Entry 7KXC (X-ray diffraction, 1.51 A resolution); this record covers chains A and B.

== Chain A ==
Molecule: Tryptophan synthase alpha chain
Organism: Salmonella enterica subsp. enterica serovar Typhimurium
Notes: EC 4.2.1.20
UniProt: A0A0D6FWC1 (A0A0D6FWC1_SALTM); residues 1-268 here = UniProt positions 1-268
Sequence (268 residues; each row starts with the number of its first residue):
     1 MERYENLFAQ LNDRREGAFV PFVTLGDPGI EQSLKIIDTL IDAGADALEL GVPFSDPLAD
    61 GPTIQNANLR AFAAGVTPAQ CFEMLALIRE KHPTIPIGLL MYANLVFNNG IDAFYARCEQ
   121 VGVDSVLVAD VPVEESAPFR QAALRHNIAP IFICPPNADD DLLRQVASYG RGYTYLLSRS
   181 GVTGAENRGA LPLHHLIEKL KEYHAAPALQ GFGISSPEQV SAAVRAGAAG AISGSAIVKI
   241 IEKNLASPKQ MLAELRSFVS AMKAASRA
Disordered / not traced: 1
Small-molecule neighbours: F9F (2-({[4-(trifluoromethoxy)phenyl]sulfonyl}amino)ethyl dihydrogen phosphate): Phe-22, Glu-49, Ala-59, Asp-60, Ile-64, Leu-100, Leu-127, Ala-129, Ile-153, Tyr-175, Leu-177, Arg-179, Thr-183, Gly-184, Ala-185, Phe-212, Gly-213, Ile-214, Ile-232, Ser-233, Gly-234, Ser-235

== Chain B ==
Molecule: Tryptophan synthase beta chain
Organism: Salmonella enterica subsp. enterica serovar Typhimurium
Notes: EC 4.2.1.20
UniProt: P0A2K1 (TRPB_SALTY); residues 1-397 here = UniProt positions 1-397
Sequence (397 residues; each row starts with the number of its first residue):
     1 MTTLLNPYFG EFGGMYVPQI LMPALNQLEE AFVSAQKDPE FQAQFADLLK NYAGRPTALT
    61 KCQNITAGTR TTLYLKREDL LHGGAHKTNQ VLGQALLAKR MGKSEIIAET GAGQHGVASA
   121 LASALLGLKC RIYMGAKDVE RQSPNVFRMR LMGAEVIPVH SGSATLKDAC NEALRDWSGS
   181 YETAHYMLGT AAGPHPYPTI VREFQRMIGE ETKAQILDKE GRLPDAVIAC VGGGSNAIGM
   241 FADFINDTSV GLIGVEPGGH GIETGEHGAP LKHGRVGIYF GMKAPMMQTA DGQIEESYSI
   301 SAGLDFPSVG PQHAYLNSIG RADYVSITDD EALEAFKTLC RHEGIIPALE SSHALAHALK
   361 MMREQPEKEQ LLVVNLSGRG DKDIFTVHDI LKARGEI
Disordered / not traced: 1, 395-397
Curated features (UniProtKB/Swiss-Prot):
  - modified residue: Lys-87 (N6-(pyridoxal phosphate)lysine)
Metal / ion sites: Na+: Gly-232, Phe-306, Ser-308
Small-molecule neighbours:
  - 0JO (2-{[(E)-{3-hydroxy-2-methyl-5-[(phosphonooxy)methyl]pyridin-4-yl}methylidene]amino}prop-2-enoic acid): Ala-85, His-86, Lys-87, Glu-109, Thr-110, Gly-111, Ala-112, Gly-113, Gln-114, His-115, Leu-166, Gly-189, Thr-190, Cys-230, Val-231, Gly-232, Gly-233, Gly-234, Ser-235, Asn-236, Ala-237, Ala-302, Gly-303, Leu-304, Ala-348, Glu-350, Ser-351, Ser-377, Gly-378
  - benzimidazole (BZI), molecule 1: Thr-3, Leu-4, Leu-5, Asn-6, Pro-7
  - benzimidazole (BZI), molecule 2: Lys-87, Glu-109, His-115, Leu-166, Cys-170, Gly-189, Thr-190, Gly-232, Gly-233, Gly-303, Phe-306

== Chain A / chain B interface ==
Pairs across the interface - 66 pairs, chain A then chain B:
  Pro-53(A) / Gln-293(B)  hydrogen bond (backbone-side chain)
  Phe-54(A) / Gly-292(B)
  Phe-54(A) / Gln-293(B)
  Phe-54(A) / Ile-294(B)  hydrophobic
  Ser-55(A) / Gln-293(B)  hydrogen bond (backbone-side chain)
  Ser-55(A) / Ile-294(B)  hydrogen bond (side chain-backbone)
  Asp-56(A) / Lys-167(B)  salt bridge
  Asp-56(A) / Asn-171(B)  hydrogen bond
  Asp-56(A) / Tyr-279(B)
  Asp-56(A) / Ile-294(B)
  Pro-57(A) / Arg-175(B)  hydrogen bond (backbone-side chain)
  Leu-58(A) / Asn-171(B)
  Leu-58(A) / Leu-174(B)  hydrophobic
  Leu-58(A) / Arg-175(B)
  Asp-60(A) / Arg-175(B)  hydrogen bond (backbone-side chain)
  Gln-65(A) / Arg-175(B)
  Phe-72(A) / Gln-293(B)
  Thr-77(A) / Asp-291(B)
  Pro-78(A) / Asp-291(B)
  Ala-103(A) / Ile-278(B)  hydrophobic
  Asn-104(A) / Gly-277(B)
  Asn-104(A) / Ile-278(B)  hydrogen bond (side chain-backbone)
  Asn-104(A) / Gln-288(B)  hydrogen bond
  Asn-104(A) / Gly-292(B)  hydrogen bond (side chain-backbone)
  Leu-105(A) / Asp-291(B)
  Leu-105(A) / Gly-292(B)
  Leu-105(A) / Gln-293(B)
  Phe-107(A) / Val-276(B)
  Phe-107(A) / Gly-277(B)
  Phe-107(A) / Ile-278(B)  hydrophobic
  Phe-107(A) / Lys-283(B)
  Asn-108(A) / Arg-275(B)  hydrogen bond
  Asn-108(A) / Gln-288(B)
  Asn-108(A) / Ala-290(B)  hydrogen bond (side chain-backbone)
  Asn-108(A) / Asp-291(B)  hydrogen bond (side chain-backbone)
  Asn-108(A) / Gly-292(B)
  Ala-129(A) / Pro-18(B)
  Asp-130(A) / Tyr-16(B)
  Asp-130(A) / Val-17(B)  hydrogen bond (backbone-backbone)
  Asp-130(A) / Pro-18(B)
  Pro-132(A) / Met-15(B)
  Pro-132(A) / Val-17(B)
  Pro-132(A) / Gln-19(B)
  Pro-132(A) / Met-22(B)  hydrophobic
  Val-133(A) / Gln-19(B)  hydrogen bond (backbone-side chain)
  Glu-134(A) / Gln-19(B)  hydrogen bond
  Glu-134(A) / Met-22(B)
  Glu-135(A) / Tyr-8(B)  hydrogen bond
  Glu-135(A) / Gly-14(B)
  Glu-135(A) / Met-15(B)  hydrogen bond (side chain-backbone)
  Glu-135(A) / Tyr-16(B)  hydrogen bond
  Ile-153(A) / Gln-19(B)
  Pro-155(A) / Gln-19(B)
  Pro-155(A) / Ile-20(B)  hydrophobic
  Pro-156(A) / Ile-20(B)
  Asn-157(A) / Ile-20(B)  hydrogen bond (side chain-backbone)
  Asn-157(A) / Pro-23(B)
  Asn-157(A) / Tyr-181(B)  hydrogen bond
  Leu-162(A) / Gln-19(B)
  Ser-180(A) / Ser-178(B)
  Ser-180(A) / Gly-179(B)
  Ser-180(A) / Tyr-181(B)
  Gly-181(A) / Ser-178(B)  hydrogen bond (backbone-backbone)
  Gly-181(A) / Gly-179(B)
  Val-182(A) / Arg-175(B)
  Val-182(A) / Ser-178(B)
Also at the interface, not in a pair above, chain A (34 interface residues in all): Ala-59, Val-131, Phe-139, Leu-177
Also at the interface, not in a pair above, chain B (34 interface residues in all): Thr-2, Ser-161, Glu-172, Met-286, Thr-289

== Summary ==
Chain A and chain B each contribute 34 residues to their interface; the contacts include 21 hydrogen bonds and
1 salt bridge. Among the polar pairs are Asp-56(A)/Lys-167(B), Pro-53(A)/Gln-293(B) and Ser-55(A)/Gln-293(B).
Chain A binds compound F9F. Ligands of chain B: compound 0JO and benzimidazole.
Chain A is Tryptophan synthase alpha chain and chain B is Tryptophan synthase beta chain, both from Salmonella
enterica subsp. enterica serovar Typhimurium; the structure, The aminoacrylate form of the wild-type
Salmonella typhimurium Tryptophan Synthase in complex with inhibitor
N-(4'-trifluoromethoxybenzenesulfonyl)-2-amino-1-ethylphosphate (F9F) ..., was determined by X-ray
diffraction.
